2RK2 - chain A; structure by X-ray diffraction, 1.90 A resolution.

[Chain A]
Molecule: Dihydrofolate reductase type 2
Source organism: Escherichia coli
Notes: EC 1.5.1.3
UniProtKB: P00383 (DYR21_ECOLX); numbering as in UniProt (aligned over 17-78)
Amino-acid sequence (62 residues; numbered 17 to 78; the number before each row is that of its first residue):
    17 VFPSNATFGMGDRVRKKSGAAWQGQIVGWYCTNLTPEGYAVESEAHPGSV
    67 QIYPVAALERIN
Not modelled in the structure: 17-20
Ligand contacts: NADP (NAP; NADP nicotinamide-adenine-dinucleotide phosphate): K32, S34, G35, A36, Y46, L50, T51, G64, S65, V66, Q67, I68, Y69, P70, A72, A73
UniProt features mapped onto this chain:
  - binding site (NADP(+)): K32 to A36, V66 to Y69
  - binding site (substrate): I68

[Overview]
Chain A binds NADP. From UniProt: 9 NADP+-binding residues and substrate-binding residue I68.
Chain A is Dihydrofolate reductase type 2 (Escherichia coli); the structure, DHFR R-67 complexed with NADP,
was determined by X-ray diffraction, deposited together with 2RH2 and 2RK1.
